Entry 5DHU (X-ray diffraction, 2.33 A resolution); this record covers chains C and D of the 4 polymer chains in the assembly.

== Chain C (and D) ==
Molecule: NAD kinase 1
From: Listeria monocytogenes serovar 1/2a (strain ATCC BAA-679 / EGD-e)
Notes: EC 2.7.1.23; chain D of this document is another copy of the same molecule, construct and numbering; everything in this record applies to it too
UniProt: Q8Y8D7 (NADK1_LISMO); residue numbers follow UniProt; this construct covers 1-264
Chain sequence (272 residues; numbered 1 to 272; the number before each row is that of its first residue):
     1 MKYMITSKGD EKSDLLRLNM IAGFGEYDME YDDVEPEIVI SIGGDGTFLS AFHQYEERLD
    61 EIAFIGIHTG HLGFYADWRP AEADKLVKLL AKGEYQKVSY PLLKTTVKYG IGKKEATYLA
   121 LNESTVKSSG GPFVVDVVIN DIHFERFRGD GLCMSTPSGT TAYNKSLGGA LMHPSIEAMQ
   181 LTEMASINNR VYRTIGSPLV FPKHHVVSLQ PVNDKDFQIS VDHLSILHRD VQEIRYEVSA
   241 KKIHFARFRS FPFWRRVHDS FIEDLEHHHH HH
Unresolved in the structure: 26, 88-93, 111-112, 264-272 (chain D: 1, 25-27, 85-95, 110-113, 264-272)
Sequence notes: expression tag (265-272)
Small-molecule neighbours:
  - 5A8 (5'-azido-5'-deoxy-8-[(2-{[2-(1H-indol-3-yl)ethyl]amino}-2-oxoethyl)sulfanyl]adenosine), molecule 1: G46, L49, N122, E123, A162, Y163, S166, D222, H223
  - 5A8, molecule 2: G130, G131, P132, F133, R148, G149, D150, A185, I187
Swiss-Prot annotation at these positions:
  - active site: D45 (Proton acceptor)
  - binding site (NAD(+)): D45, G46, N122, E123, R148, D150, S158, T161 to S166, H223
  - mutagenesis: D45 (D45N: Only minor changes in the structure and a 10-fold decrease in the kinase activity), H223 (H223E: Twice less active than the wild-type. Its activity toward DTA is increased 2-fold)

== Chain C / chain D interface ==
Contacting residue pairs (63):
  I139(C) with W254(D)
  F144(C) with W254(D); V257(D), hydrophobic; H258(D), hydrogen bond (backbone-side chain); I262(D)
  K165(C) with I195(D); S197(D)
  G169(C) with S197(D)
  A170(C) with A170(D), hydrophobic; P198(D)
  L171(C) with I195(D), hydrophobic; S197(D); P198(D), hydrogen bond (backbone-backbone); L199(D); V200(D), hydrogen bond (backbone-backbone)
  H173(C) with V200(D); P202(D); H205(D)
  S175(C) with P202(D)
  I176(C) with I176(D), hydrophobic; A178(D), hydrophobic; V200(D), hydrophobic; P202(D), hydrophobic
  R193(C) with I262(D)
  T194(C) with I262(D)
  I195(C) with K165(D); L171(D), hydrophobic; V257(D), hydrophobic; F261(D), hydrophobic; I262(D), hydrophobic
  S197(C) with K165(D); G169(D)
  P198(C) with A170(D); L171(D), hydrogen bond (backbone-backbone)
  L199(C) with L171(D); W254(D), hydrophobic
  V200(C) with L171(D), hydrogen bond (backbone-backbone); M172(D); H173(D), hydrogen bond (backbone-backbone); I176(D), hydrophobic; W254(D)
  F201(C) with W254(D)
  P202(C) with H173(D); S175(D); I176(D), hydrophobic
  H205(C) with H173(D); W254(D), hydrogen bond
  W254(C) with I139(D); F144(D); L199(D), hydrophobic; V200(D); F201(D); H205(D), hydrogen bond
  R255(C) with I142(D)
  V257(C) with F144(D), hydrophobic; I195(D), hydrophobic
  H258(C) with F144(D), hydrogen bond (side chain-backbone)
  F261(C) with I195(D), hydrophobic
  I262(C) with F144(D); E145(D); R193(D); T194(D); I195(D)
Also at the interface, not in a pair above, chain C (31 interface residues in all): N140, H143, E145, M172, A178, Q180
Also at the interface, not in a pair above, chain D (31 interface residues in all): N140, H143, Q180

== Overview ==
The chain C/chain D interface involves 31 residues from each chain; the contacts include 9 hydrogen bonds.
Polar contacts include F144(C)-H258(D), H205(C)-W254(D) and L171(C)-P198(D). Chain C binds compound 5A8.
UniProt lists active-site residue D45(C), 14 NAD+-binding residues and 2 mutagenesis sites on chain C.
Both chains are NAD kinase 1 (Listeria monocytogenes serovar 1/2a (strain ATCC BAA-679 / EGD-e)). Entry 5DHU
(Crystal structure of NAD kinase 1 from Listeria monocytogenes in complex with a novel inhibitor) was
determined by X-ray diffraction together with 5DHP, 5DHQ, 5DHR, 5DHS and 5DHT from the same study.
